Entry 2NVY (X-ray diffraction, 3.40 A resolution); this record covers chains B and J of the 10 polymer chains in the assembly.

== Chain B ==
Protein: DNA-directed RNA polymerase II 140 kDa polypeptide
Source organism: Saccharomyces cerevisiae
Notes: EC 2.7.7.6
Reference sequence: P08518 (RPB2_YEAST); numbering as in UniProt (aligned over 1-1224)
Sequence (1224 residues; row label = number of the first residue in the row):
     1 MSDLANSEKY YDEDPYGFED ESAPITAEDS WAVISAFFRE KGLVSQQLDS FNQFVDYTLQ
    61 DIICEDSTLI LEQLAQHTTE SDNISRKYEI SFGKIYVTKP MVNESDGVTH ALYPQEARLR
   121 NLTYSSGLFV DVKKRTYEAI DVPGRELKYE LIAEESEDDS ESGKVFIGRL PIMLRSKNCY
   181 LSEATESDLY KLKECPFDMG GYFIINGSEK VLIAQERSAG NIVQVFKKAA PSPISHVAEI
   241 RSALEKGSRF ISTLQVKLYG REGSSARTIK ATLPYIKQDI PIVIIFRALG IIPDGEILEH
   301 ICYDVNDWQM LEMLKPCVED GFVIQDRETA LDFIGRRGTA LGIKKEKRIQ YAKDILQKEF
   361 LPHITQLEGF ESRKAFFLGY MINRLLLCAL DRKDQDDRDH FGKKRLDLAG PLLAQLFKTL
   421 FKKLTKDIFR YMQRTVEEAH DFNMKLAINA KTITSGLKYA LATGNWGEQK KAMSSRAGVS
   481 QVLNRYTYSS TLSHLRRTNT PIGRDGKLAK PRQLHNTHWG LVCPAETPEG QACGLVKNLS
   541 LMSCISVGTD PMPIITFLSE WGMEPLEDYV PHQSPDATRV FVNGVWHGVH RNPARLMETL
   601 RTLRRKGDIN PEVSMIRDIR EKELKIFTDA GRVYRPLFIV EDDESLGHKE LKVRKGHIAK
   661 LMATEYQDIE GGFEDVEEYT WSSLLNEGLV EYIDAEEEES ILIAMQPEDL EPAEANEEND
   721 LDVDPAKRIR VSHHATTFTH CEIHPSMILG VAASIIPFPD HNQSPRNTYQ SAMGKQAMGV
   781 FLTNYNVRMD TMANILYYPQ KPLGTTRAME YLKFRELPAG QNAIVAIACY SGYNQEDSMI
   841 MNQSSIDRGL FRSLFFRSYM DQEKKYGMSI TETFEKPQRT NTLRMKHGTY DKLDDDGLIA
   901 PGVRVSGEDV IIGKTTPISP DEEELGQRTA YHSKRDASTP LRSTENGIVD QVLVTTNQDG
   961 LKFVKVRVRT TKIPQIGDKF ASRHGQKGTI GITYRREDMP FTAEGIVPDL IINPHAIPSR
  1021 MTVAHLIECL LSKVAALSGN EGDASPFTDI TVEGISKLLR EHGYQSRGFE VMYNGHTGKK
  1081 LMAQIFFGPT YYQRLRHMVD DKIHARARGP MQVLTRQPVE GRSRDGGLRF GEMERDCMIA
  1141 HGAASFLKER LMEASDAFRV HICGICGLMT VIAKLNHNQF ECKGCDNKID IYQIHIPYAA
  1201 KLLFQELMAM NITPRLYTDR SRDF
Disordered / not traced: 1-17, 71-88, 139-163, 438-445, 468-476, 503-508, 669-677, 713-721, 920-932, 1111-1126
Metal / ion sites: Zn2+: Cys-1163, Cys-1166, Cys-1182, Cys-1185

== Chain J ==
Protein: DNA-directed RNA polymerases I/II/III subunit 10
Source organism: Saccharomyces cerevisiae
Notes: EC 2.7.7.6
Reference sequence: P22139 (RPB10_YEAST); numbering as in UniProt (aligned over 1-70)
Sequence (70 residues; row label = number of the first residue in the row):
     1 MIVPVRCFSC GKVVGDKWES YLNLLQEDEL DEGTALSRLG LKRYCCRRMI LTHVDLIEKF
    61 LRYNPLEKRD
Disordered / not traced: 66-70
UniProt features mapped onto this chain:
  - binding site (Zn(2+)): Cys-7, Cys-10, Cys-45, Cys-46
  - cross-link: Lys-59 (Glycyl lysine isopeptide (Lys-Gly) (interchain with G-Cter in ubiquitin))
Metal / ion sites: Zn2+: Cys-7, Cys-10, Cys-45, Cys-46

== How chain B and chain J interact ==
Contacting residue pairs (70):
  Glu-186(B) with Arg-62(J), salt bridge
  Tyr-190(B) with Lys-59(J); Arg-62(J); Tyr-63(J), hydrophobic
  Lys-193(B) with Pro-65(J)
  Cys-195(B) with Tyr-63(J)
  Pro-196(B) with Tyr-63(J)
  Phe-197(B) with Lys-59(J)
  Val-780(B) with Leu-56(J), hydrophobic
  Thr-783(B) with Phe-60(J); Tyr-63(J), hydrogen bond
  Asn-784(B) with Tyr-63(J), hydrogen bond (backbone-side chain)
  Tyr-785(B) with Phe-60(J), hydrophobic
  Leu-796(B) with Met-1(J)
  Tyr-797(B) with Met-1(J), hydrogen bond (backbone-backbone)
  Tyr-798(B) with Ile-2(J); Pro-4(J), hydrophobic; Phe-8(J), hydrophobic
  Pro-799(B) with Met-1(J); Val-54(J)
  Gln-800(B) with Phe-8(J); Arg-48(J), hydrogen bond (side chain-backbone); Met-49(J); Thr-52(J)
  Lys-801(B) with Leu-51(J), hydrogen bond (side chain-backbone); Thr-52(J), hydrogen bond (backbone-backbone); His-53(J); Val-54(J)
  Leu-803(B) with Arg-48(J); Leu-51(J), hydrophobic; Thr-52(J)
  Arg-815(B) with Val-54(J)
  Glu-816(B) with Val-54(J); Leu-56(J)
  Pro-818(B) with Val-54(J), hydrophobic
  Asn-822(B) with Arg-48(J), hydrogen bond (backbone-side chain); Thr-52(J)
  Ile-824(B) with Ser-9(J); Tyr-44(J), hydrophobic; Arg-48(J)
  Ser-845(B) with Phe-8(J); Ser-9(J)
  Arg-848(B) with Cys-7(J); Phe-8(J), hydrogen bond (side chain-backbone); Ser-9(J); Cys-10(J); Gly-11(J)
  Gly-849(B) with Phe-8(J)
  Leu-850(B) with Phe-8(J)
  Arg-996(B) with Ser-9(J); Cys-10(J), hydrogen bond (side chain-backbone)
  Ile-1006(B) with Arg-43(J); Tyr-44(J), hydrophobic; Cys-45(J), hydrophobic
  Asp-1009(B) with Ser-9(J), hydrogen bond; Arg-48(J), salt bridge
  Lys-1033(B) with Tyr-44(J)
  Ala-1035(B) with Leu-51(J)
  Ala-1036(B) with Tyr-44(J), hydrophobic; Arg-47(J), hydrogen bond (backbone-side chain); Leu-51(J), hydrophobic
  Leu-1037(B) with Tyr-44(J), hydrophobic; Arg-47(J), hydrogen bond (backbone-side chain)
  Ser-1038(B) with Gly-33(J)
  Gly-1039(B) with Gly-33(J); Leu-51(J)
  Tyr-1064(B) with Tyr-44(J)
  Glu-1070(B) with Tyr-44(J), hydrogen bond
  Phe-1087(B) with Tyr-44(J)
  Pro-1089(B) with Tyr-44(J)
Interface residues without a listed pair, chain B (47 interface residues in all): Ser-187, Glu-194, Ile-795, Leu-817, Gln-821, Ala-823, Glu-1004, Val-1007
Interface residues without a listed pair, chain J (29 interface residues in all): Val-3, Arg-6, Glu-32, Leu-36

== Overview ==
Chain B and chain J form an interface of 47 and 29 residues respectively; the contacts include 13 hydrogen
bonds and 2 salt bridges. Among the polar pairs are Glu-186(B)/Arg-62(J), Asp-1009(B)/Arg-48(J) and
Thr-783(B)/Tyr-63(J). UniProt lists 4 Zn2+-binding residues on chain J.
Chain B is DNA-directed RNA polymerase II 140 kDa polypeptide and chain J is DNA-directed RNA polymerases
I/II/III subunit 10, both from Saccharomyces cerevisiae; the structure, RNA Polymerase II form II in 150 mM
Mn+2, was determined by X-ray diffraction (same publication as 2E2H, 2E2I, 2E2J, 2NVQ, 2NVT, 2NVX, 2NVZ and
2YU9).
